Entry 1OC7 (X-ray diffraction, 1.11 A resolution); this record covers chain A.

Chain A:
Name: Cellobiohydrolase II
Organism: Humicola insolens
Notes: EC 3.2.1.91; fragment: catalytic core domain residues 87-450
Amino-acid sequence (364 residues; row label = number of the first residue in the row):
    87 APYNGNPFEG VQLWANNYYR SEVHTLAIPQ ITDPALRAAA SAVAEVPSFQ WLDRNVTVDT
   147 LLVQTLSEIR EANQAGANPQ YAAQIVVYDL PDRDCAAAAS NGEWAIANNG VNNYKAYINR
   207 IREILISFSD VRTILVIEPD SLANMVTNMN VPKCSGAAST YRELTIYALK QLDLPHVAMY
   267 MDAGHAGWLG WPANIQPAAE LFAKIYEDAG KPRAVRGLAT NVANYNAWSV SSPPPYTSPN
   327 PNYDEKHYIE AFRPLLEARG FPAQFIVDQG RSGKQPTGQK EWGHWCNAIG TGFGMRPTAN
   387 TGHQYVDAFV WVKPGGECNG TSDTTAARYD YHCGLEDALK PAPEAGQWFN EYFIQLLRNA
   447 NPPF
Cystine bridges: Cys-181/Cys-240, Cys-372/Cys-419
Glycans and other covalent adducts: N-acetylglucosamine (NAG) linked to Asn-141
Residues lining bound ligands:
  - dimethylformamide (DMF), molecule 1: Leu-99, Trp-100, Ala-101, Arg-106, Glu-131, Tyr-167
  - dimethylformamide (DMF), molecule 2: Glu-336, His-389, Gln-390, Tyr-391
What the authors report for this chain:
  - conformationally variable residues (side-chain flip): Asp-226

Summary:
Bound to chain A: dimethylformamide. Covalently linked N-acetylglucosamine: at Asn-141. The paper reports
conformational variability at Asp-226.
Chain A is Cellobiohydrolase II (Humicola insolens); the structure, D405N mutant of the CELLOBIOHYDROLASE
CEL6A FROM HUMICOLA INSOLENS in complex with methyl-tetrathio-alpha-d-cellopentoside at 1.1 angstrom ..., was
determined by X-ray diffraction, deposited together with 1OC5, 1OC6, 1OCB and 1OCJ.
